Entry 6RE7 (electron microscopy, 3.10 A resolution); this record covers chains R and S of the 20 polymer chains in the assembly.

Chain R:
Molecule: Mitochondrial ATP synthase subunit delta
Source organism: Polytomella sp. Pringsheim 198.80
UniProtKB: D7P7X6 (D7P7X6_9CHLO); numbering as in UniProt (aligned over 1-199)
Amino-acid sequence (199 residues; each row starts with the number of its first residue):
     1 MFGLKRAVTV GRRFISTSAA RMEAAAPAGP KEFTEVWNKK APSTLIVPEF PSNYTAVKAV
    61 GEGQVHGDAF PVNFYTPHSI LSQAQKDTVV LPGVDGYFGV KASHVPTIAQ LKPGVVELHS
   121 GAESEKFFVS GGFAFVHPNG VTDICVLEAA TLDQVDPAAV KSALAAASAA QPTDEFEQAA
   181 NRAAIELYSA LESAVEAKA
Not modelled in the structure: 1-22

Chain S:
Molecule: ATP synthase gamma chain, mitochondrial
Source organism: Polytomella sp. Pringsheim 198.80
UniProtKB: Q4LDE7 (Q4LDE7_9CHLO); residues 1-317 here = UniProt positions 1-317
Amino-acid sequence (317 residues; numbered 1 to 317; the number before each row is that of its first residue):
     1 MALRKAVLSL GLSQGVAAEA VLGSGMFNAV QHESVRYASN QAVKQRIRAI KNIGKITKAM
    61 KMVAASKMKN AQIAVEQSRG LVDPFVRLFG DFPAVNSNKS VVVAVTSDKG LCGGLNSNIT
   121 KYTRATLATT ESEGKDVVVV SIGDKGRSQL TRIESQRYQL AIADTYKVRV TFGQASLIVE
   181 ELIKHNPQSY QILFNKFRSA ISFKPTVATI LSPDLLEKQL EDVTGNSLDA YDIEASHERS
   241 DVLRDLTEFH LGVTLYNAML ENNCSEHASR MSAMENSTKS AGEMLGKLTL DYNRKRQATI
   301 TTELIEIIAG ASALMDE
Not modelled in the structure: 1-38, 316-317

Chain R / chain S interface:
Residue-residue contacts - 94 pairs, chain R then chain S:
  Glu23(R) with Gln219(S); Asp222(S); Thr224(S)
  Ala24(R) with Asp222(S), hydrogen bond (backbone-backbone)
  Ala26(R) with Asn96(S); Leu220(S)
  Ala28(R) with Phe92(S); Ala94(S)
  Gly29(R) with Asp91(S); Pro93(S)
  Pro30(R) with Asp91(S)
  Glu32(R) with Ala94(S)
  Phe33(R) with Pro93(S), hydrophobic; Ala94(S), hydrophobic; Thr129(S)
  Val36(R) with Thr129(S)
  Trp37(R) with Ala125(S), hydrogen bond (side chain-backbone); Thr126(S); Thr129(S)
  Lys40(R) with Ala128(S)
  Leu45(R) with Lys121(S); Tyr122(S), hydrophobic; Ala125(S), hydrophobic
  Ile46(R) with Tyr122(S), hydrogen bond (backbone-side chain)
  Pro48(R) with Tyr122(S), hydrophobic; Pro205(S); Val207(S), hydrophobic
  Glu49(R) with Lys204(S), salt bridge; Pro205(S), hydrogen bond (backbone-backbone); Thr206(S); Val207(S), hydrogen bond (backbone-backbone)
  Phe50(R) with Asp91(S); Pro93(S), hydrophobic; Val207(S), hydrophobic
  Pro51(R) with Asp91(S); Val207(S)
  Ser52(R) with Asp91(S), hydrogen bond
  Tyr54(R) with Lys196(S); Arg198(S)
  Thr55(R) with Asp83(S); Val86(S)
  Val57(R) with Arg87(S), hydrogen bond (backbone-side chain)
  Lys58(R) with Arg87(S)
  Ala59(R) with Arg87(S); Tyr231(S)
  Asn73(R) with Arg87(S)
  Tyr75(R) with Gly80(S); Leu81(S), hydrophobic; Pro84(S)
  Thr76(R) with Leu81(S)
  Pro77(R) with Ser78(S), hydrogen bond (backbone-side chain); Leu81(S); Phe172(S), hydrophobic; Tyr256(S)
  His78(R) with Gln77(S)
  Ser79(R) with Gln77(S)
  Ile80(R) with Gln77(S), hydrogen bond (backbone-side chain); Gly80(S)
  Val94(R) with Glu234(S); Ala235(S); Ser236(S)
  Asp95(R) with Ala235(S)
  Pro106(R) with Ala230(S); Tyr231(S); Asp232(S), hydrogen bond (backbone-backbone)
  Thr107(R) with Tyr231(S); Asp232(S)
  Ile108(R) with Leu88(S), hydrophobic; Tyr231(S), hydrophobic; Asp232(S), hydrogen bond (backbone-backbone); Ile233(S); Glu234(S), hydrogen bond (backbone-backbone); Leu246(S), hydrophobic
  Ala109(R) with Glu234(S)
  Gln110(R) with Glu234(S); Ala235(S)
  Phe133(R) with Val242(S), hydrophobic; Asp245(S); Leu246(S), hydrophobic
  Phe135(R) with Pro84(S), hydrophobic; Leu88(S), hydrophobic; Leu246(S), hydrophobic
  Val136(R) with Tyr231(S)
  His137(R) with Arg87(S); Leu88(S); Tyr231(S)
  Pro138(R) with Tyr231(S)
  Asp143(R) with Pro84(S); Arg87(S), salt bridge
  Cys145(R) with Leu81(S), hydrophobic; Pro84(S), hydrophobic; Phe249(S)
  Leu147(R) with Phe172(S), hydrophobic; Phe249(S), hydrophobic
Also at the interface, not in a pair above, chain R (49 interface residues in all): Ala41, Val47, Phe98, Val141
Also at the interface, not in a pair above, chain S (52 interface residues in all): Glu76, Phe85, Val95, Asn118, Thr130, Ala208, Val223, Gly225, Leu228

In short:
49 residues of chain R and 52 residues of chain S are in contact, with 12 hydrogen bonds and 2 salt bridges.
Polar contacts include Glu49(R)-Lys204(S), Asp143(R)-Arg87(S) and Trp37(R)-Ala125(S).
Here chain R is Mitochondrial ATP synthase subunit delta and chain S is ATP synthase gamma chain,
mitochondrial, both from Polytomella sp. Pringsheim 198.80. Entry 6RE7 (Cryo-EM structure of Polytomella F-ATP
synthase, Rotary substate 2C, focussed refinement of F1 head and rotor) was determined by electron microscopy
together with 6RD4, 6RD5, 6RD6, 6RD7, 6RD8, 6RD9 and 46 further entries from the same study.
